6QRM - chains A and C; structure by X-ray diffraction, 2.30 A resolution.

# Chain A
Molecule: Glycylpeptide N-tetradecanoyltransferase 1
Organism: Homo sapiens
Notes: EC 2.3.1.97
Reference sequence: P30419 (NMT1_HUMAN); residue numbers follow UniProt; this construct covers 99-496
Chain sequence (402 residues; each row starts with the number of its first residue):
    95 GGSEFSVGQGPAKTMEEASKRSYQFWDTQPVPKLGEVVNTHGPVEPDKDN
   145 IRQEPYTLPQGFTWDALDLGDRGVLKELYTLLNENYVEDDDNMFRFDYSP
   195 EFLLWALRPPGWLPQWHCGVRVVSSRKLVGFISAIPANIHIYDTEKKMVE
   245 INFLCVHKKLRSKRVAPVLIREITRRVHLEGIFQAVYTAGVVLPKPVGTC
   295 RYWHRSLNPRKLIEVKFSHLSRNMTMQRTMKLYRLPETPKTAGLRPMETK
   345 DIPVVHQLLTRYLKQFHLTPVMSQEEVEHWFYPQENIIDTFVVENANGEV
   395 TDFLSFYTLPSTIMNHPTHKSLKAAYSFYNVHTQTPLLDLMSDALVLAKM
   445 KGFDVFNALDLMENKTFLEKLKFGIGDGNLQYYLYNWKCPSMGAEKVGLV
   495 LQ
Unresolved in the structure: 95-104
Sequence notes: expression tag (95-98)
Swiss-Prot annotation at these positions:
  - binding site (tetradecanoyl-CoA): Gln118, Phe119, Trp120, Phe247, Leu248, Cys249, Val250, Ser256, Arg258, Val259, Ala260
  - mutagenesis: Tyr180 (Y180P: Abolished glycine- and lysine-myristoyltransferase activities), Val181 (V181L: Reduced glycine N-myristoyltransferase activity), Tyr192 (Y192A: Reduced glycine N-myristoyltransferase activity), Gly492 (G492D/K: Reduced activity)
Ligand contacts: coenzyme A (COA): Arg115, Ser116, Tyr117, Gln118, Phe119, Trp120, Asn179, Tyr180, Val181, Leu248, Cys249, Val250, Leu254, Arg255, Ser256, Lys257, Arg258, Val259, Ala260, Pro261, Ile264, Thr282, Ala283, Val285, Leu287
Reported in the primary citation:
  - catalytic residues: Phe247, Leu248, Thr282, Gln496
  - binding site for tetradecanoyl-coa: Arg115, Tyr117, Gln118, Phe247, Leu248, Val285, Leu287
  - mutagenesis - K107E/K252E: increased catalytic activity
  - mutagenesis - Y180F/N246A: unchanged catalytic activity
  - mutagenesis - Y180A, V181L, Y192A: decreased catalytic activity
  - mutagenesis - Y180P: abolished catalytic activity
  - binding site for coenzyme A: Tyr180
  - specificity-determining residues: Tyr180, Asn246 (proposed by the authors, not directly observed)

# Chain C
Molecule: Apoptosis-inducing factor 3
Notes: EC 1.-.-.-
Reference sequence: Q96NN9 (AIFM3_HUMAN); residues 1-10 here correspond to UniProt positions 2-11 (UniProt number = residue number + 1)
Chain sequence (10 residues; numbered 1 to 10; the number before each row is that of its first residue):
     1 GNCFSKRRAA
Unresolved in the structure: 9-10
Sequence notes: engineered mutation Asn2 (Gly3 in Q96NN9), Arg7 (Pro8 in Q96NN9); conflict Arg8 (Lys9 in Q96NN9), Ala9 (Pro10 in Q96NN9), Ala10 (Val11 in Q96NN9)
Glycans and other covalent adducts: myristic acid (MYR) linked to Gly1

# Chain A / chain C interface
Residue-residue contacts - 36 pairs, chain A then chain C:
  Tyr180(A) - Gly1(C)
  Val181(A) - Asn2(C)
  Glu182(A) - Phe4(C)
  Asp183(A) - Phe4(C)
  Asp183(A) - Lys6(C)  salt bridge
  Asp185(A) - Lys6(C)  salt bridge
  Phe188(A) - Phe4(C)  hydrophobic
  Phe190(A) - Asn2(C)
  Phe190(A) - Cys3(C)
  Phe190(A) - Phe4(C)  hydrophobic
  Tyr192(A) - Asn2(C)
  Asn246(A) - Gly1(C)
  Thr282(A) - Gly1(C)  hydrogen bond (side chain-backbone)
  Ala283(A) - Gly1(C)
  Gly284(A) - Cys3(C)
  Tyr296(A) - Asn2(C)  hydrogen bond
  Tyr296(A) - Cys3(C)
  Tyr296(A) - Ser5(C)
  His298(A) - Ser5(C)  hydrogen bond
  His298(A) - Lys6(C)
  Phe311(A) - Ser5(C)
  Phe311(A) - Lys6(C)
  Phe311(A) - Arg7(C)  hydrogen bond (backbone-backbone)
  Ser312(A) - Arg7(C)
  Tyr401(A) - Asn2(C)  hydrogen bond
  Ser405(A) - Phe4(C)
  Ile469(A) - Arg7(C)
  Ile469(A) - Arg8(C)  hydrogen bond (backbone-backbone)
  Gly470(A) - Ser5(C)
  Gly470(A) - Lys6(C)
  Gly470(A) - Arg8(C)
  Asp471(A) - Ser5(C)  hydrogen bond
  Asp471(A) - Lys6(C)  salt bridge
  Gly472(A) - Ser5(C)  hydrogen bond (backbone-side chain)
  Asn473(A) - Cys3(C)  hydrogen bond (backbone-side chain)
  Gln496(A) - Asn2(C)  hydrogen bond (backbone-side chain)
Interface residues without a listed pair, chain A (32 interface residues in all): Asp184, Met187, Phe247, Lys310, Leu403, Leu416, Tyr420, Leu474
From the paper, about this interface:
  - interface residues, chain A: Tyr180(A), Asp183(A), Asp185(A), Thr282(A), Asp471(A)

# Summary
Chain A and chain C form an interface of 32 and 8 residues respectively, with 10 hydrogen bonds and 3 salt
bridges. Polar contacts include Asp183(A)-Lys6(C), Asp185(A)-Lys6(C) and Asp471(A)-Lys6(C). From the paper:
catalytic residues Phe247(A), Leu248(A) and Thr282(A) among others; Y180A, V181L and Y192A of chain A reduce
catalytic activity; 6 substitutions were tested in all.
Here chain A is Glycylpeptide N-tetradecanoyltransferase 1 (Homo sapiens) and chain C is Apoptosis-inducing
factor 3. Entry 6QRM (HsNMT1 in complex with both MyrCoA and GNCFSKRRAA substrates) was determined by X-ray
diffraction (same publication as 6SJZ, 6SK2, 6SK3, 6SK8 and 6SKJ).
